PDB entry 1IKN | X-ray diffraction, 2.30 A resolution | chains A and D of the 3 polymer chains in the assembly

Chain A:
Protein: Protein (nf-kappa-B P65 subunit)
Source organism: Mus musculus
Notes: fragment: n-terminal and dimerization domains
UniProt: Q04207 (TF65_MOUSE); numbering as in UniProt (aligned over 19-304)
Amino-acid sequence (286 residues; numbered 19 to 304; the number before each row is that of its first residue):
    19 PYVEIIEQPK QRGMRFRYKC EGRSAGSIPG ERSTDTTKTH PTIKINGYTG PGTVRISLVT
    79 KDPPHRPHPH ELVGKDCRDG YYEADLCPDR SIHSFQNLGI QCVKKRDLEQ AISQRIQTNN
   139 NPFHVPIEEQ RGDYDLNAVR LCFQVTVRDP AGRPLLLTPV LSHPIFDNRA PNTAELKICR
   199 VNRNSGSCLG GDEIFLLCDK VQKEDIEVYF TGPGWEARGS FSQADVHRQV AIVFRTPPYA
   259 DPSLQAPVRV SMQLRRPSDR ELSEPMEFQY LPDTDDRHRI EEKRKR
Not modelled in the structure: 189-190, 304
Curated features (UniProtKB/Swiss-Prot):
  - motif: Lys-301 to Arg-304 (Nuclear localization signal)
  - modified residue: Cys-38 (Cysteine persulfide), Lys-122 (N6-acetyllysine), Lys-123 (N6-acetyllysine), Thr-176 (Phosphothreonine), Lys-218 (N6-acetyllysine), Lys-221 (N6-acetyllysine), Thr-254 (Phosphothreonine), Ser-276 (Phosphoserine), Ser-281 (Phosphoserine)
  - cross-link (Glycyl lysine isopeptide (Lys-Gly)): Lys-37 (interchain with G-Cter in SUMO3), Lys-122 (interchain with G-Cter in SUMO3), Lys-123 (interchain with G-Cter in SUMO3)
  - mutagenesis: Cys-38 (C38S: Abolishes sulfhydration and impairs interaction with RPS3), Ser-281 (S281A/E: Abolishes DNA-binding and transcriptional activity)

Chain D:
Protein: Protein (I-kappa-B-alpha)
Source organism: Homo sapiens
UniProt: P25963 (IKBA_HUMAN); residue numbers follow UniProt; this construct covers 73-302
Amino-acid sequence (236 residues; row label = number of the first residue in the row):
    67 KQQLTEDGDS FLHLAIIHEE KALTMEVIRQ VKGDLAFLNF QNNLQQTPLH LAVITNQPEI
   127 AEALLGAGCD PELRDFRGNT PLHLACEQGC LASVGVLTQS CTTPHLHSIL KATNYNGHTC
   187 LHLASIHGYL GIVELLVSLG ADVNAQEPCN GRTALHLAVD LQNPDLVSLL LKCGADVNRV
   247 TYQGYSPYQL TWGRPSTRIQ QQLGQLTLEN LQMLPESEDE ESYDTESEFT EFTEDE
Not modelled in the structure: 67-72, 96-100, 294-302
Curated features (UniProtKB/Swiss-Prot):
  - motif: Leu-110 to Ile-120 (Nuclear import signal)
  - modified residue: Asn-210 (3S: -3-hydroxyasparagine), Asn-244 (3S: -3-hydroxyasparagine), Ser-283 (Phosphoserine), Ser-288 (Phosphoserine), Thr-291 (Phosphothreonine), Ser-293 (Phosphoserine), Thr-299 (Phosphothreonine)
  - mutagenesis: Leu-115 to Ile-120 (Greatly reduced nuclear localization. Great reduction in its ability to inhibit DNA binding of RELA), Asn-210 (N210A: Almost abolished ability to inhibit NF-kappa-B DNA-binding activity; when associated with A-244), Ser-234 (S234A: No inducible ubiquitination nor protein degradation), Asn-244 (N244A: Almost abolished ability to inhibit NF-kappa-B DNA-binding activity; when associated with A-210), Ser-262 (S262A: No inducible ubiquitination nor protein degradation), Thr-263 (T263A: No inducible ubiquitination nor protein degradation)

Interface between chain A and chain D:
Residue-residue contacts (37; chain A residue first):
  Ile-24(A) / Gln-266(D)  hydrogen bond (backbone-side chain)
  Ile-24(A) / Gln-267(D)
  Glu-49(A) / Trp-258(D)
  Arg-50(A) / Pro-261(D)  hydrogen bond (side chain-backbone)
  Arg-50(A) / Thr-263(D)
  Arg-50(A) / Gln-266(D)
  Arg-158(A) / Met-279(D)
  His-181(A) / Trp-258(D)  hydrogen bond
  Lys-221(A) / Leu-280(D)
  Lys-221(A) / Pro-281(D)
  Ser-238(A) / Arg-260(D)
  Phe-239(A) / Arg-260(D)
  Ser-240(A) / Leu-256(D)  hydrogen bond (side chain-backbone)
  Ser-240(A) / Trp-258(D)
  Ser-240(A) / Arg-260(D)
  Gln-241(A) / Trp-258(D)  hydrogen bond (backbone-backbone)
  Gln-241(A) / Gly-259(D)
  Gln-241(A) / Leu-280(D)
  Ala-242(A) / Gln-249(D)
  Ala-242(A) / Tyr-251(D)
  Ala-242(A) / Gln-255(D)
  Ala-242(A) / Leu-256(D)  hydrophobic
  Ala-242(A) / Leu-280(D)
  Asp-243(A) / Arg-218(D)  salt bridge
  Arg-246(A) / Glu-287(D)  hydrogen bond (side chain-backbone)
  Arg-246(A) / Ser-288(D)
  Arg-246(A) / Tyr-289(D)
  Arg-253(A) / Asp-226(D)
  His-296(A) / Ile-120(D)
  Arg-297(A) / Leu-110(D)
  Arg-297(A) / Gln-112(D)  hydrogen bond (backbone-side chain)
  Arg-297(A) / Ile-120(D)
  Arg-297(A) / Arg-143(D)
  Arg-297(A) / Leu-150(D)
  Arg-297(A) / Glu-153(D)  salt bridge
  Arg-297(A) / Gln-154(D)  hydrogen bond
  Glu-299(A) / Ile-120(D)
Interface residues without a listed pair, chain A (19 interface residues in all): Gln-26, Ile-298
Interface residues without a listed pair, chain D (29 interface residues in all): Leu-117, Thr-121, Ser-262

Summary:
The interface between chain A and chain D involves 19 residues on one side and 29 on the other, with 8
hydrogen bonds and 2 salt bridges. Among the polar pairs are Asp-243(A)/Arg-218(D), Arg-297(A)/Glu-153(D) and
Ile-24(A)/Gln-266(D).
Chain A is Protein (nf-kappa-B P65 subunit) (Mus musculus) and chain D is Protein (I-kappa-B-alpha) (Homo
sapiens); the structure, Ikappabalpha/nf-kappab complex, was determined by X-ray diffraction.
